PDB entry 7QOI | electron microscopy, 3.62 A resolution | chains AB and EE of the 140 polymer chains in the assembly

== Chain AB (and EE) ==
Protein: Major capsid protein gp32
Organism: Bacteroides phage crAss001
Notes: chain EE of this document is another copy of the same molecule, construct and numbering; everything in this record applies to it too
UniProt: A0A385DVU6 (A0A385DVU6_9CAUD); numbering as in UniProt (aligned over 1-504)
Amino-acid sequence (504 residues; numbered 1 to 504; the number before each row is that of its first residue):
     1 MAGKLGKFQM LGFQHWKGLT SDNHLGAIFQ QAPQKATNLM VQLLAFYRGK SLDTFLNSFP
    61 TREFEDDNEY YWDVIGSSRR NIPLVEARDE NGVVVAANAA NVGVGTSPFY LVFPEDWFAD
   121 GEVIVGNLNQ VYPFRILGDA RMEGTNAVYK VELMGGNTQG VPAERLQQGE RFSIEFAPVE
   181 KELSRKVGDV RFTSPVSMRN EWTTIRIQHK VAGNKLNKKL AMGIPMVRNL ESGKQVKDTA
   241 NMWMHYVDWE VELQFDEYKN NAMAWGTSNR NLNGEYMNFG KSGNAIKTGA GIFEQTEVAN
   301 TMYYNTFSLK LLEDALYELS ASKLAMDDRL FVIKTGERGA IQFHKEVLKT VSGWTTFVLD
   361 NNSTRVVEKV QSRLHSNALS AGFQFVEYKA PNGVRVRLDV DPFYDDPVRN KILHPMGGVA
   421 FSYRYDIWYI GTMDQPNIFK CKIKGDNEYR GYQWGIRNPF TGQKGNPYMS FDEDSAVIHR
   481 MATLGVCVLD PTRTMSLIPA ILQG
Disordered / not traced: 1
Ion coordination: Mg2+: Thr296, Ala299, Pro491, Thr494

== Interface between chain AB and chain EE ==
Residue-residue contacts (66):
  Glu65(AB) - Lys219(EE)
  Asp66(AB) - Lys219(EE)
  Gly76(AB) - Phe13(EE)
  Arg80(AB) - His15(EE)  hydrogen bond
  Glu115(AB) - His15(EE)  salt bridge
  Asp116(AB) - Lys17(EE)  salt bridge
  Trp117(AB) - His15(EE)
  Trp117(AB) - Trp16(EE)
  Trp117(AB) - Lys17(EE)
  Phe118(AB) - Lys17(EE)  hydrogen bond (backbone-side chain)
  Asp139(AB) - Lys17(EE)  salt bridge
  Asp189(AB) - Lys17(EE)  salt bridge
  Asp189(AB) - Gly18(EE)
  Val190(AB) - Lys17(EE)
  Val190(AB) - Gly18(EE)  hydrogen bond (backbone-backbone)
  Arg191(AB) - Trp16(EE)
  Arg191(AB) - Lys17(EE)
  Phe192(AB) - His15(EE)
  Phe192(AB) - Trp16(EE)  hydrogen bond (backbone-backbone)
  Phe192(AB) - Gly18(EE)
  Thr193(AB) - Gln14(EE)
  Ser194(AB) - Phe13(EE)
  Ser194(AB) - Gln14(EE)  hydrogen bond (side chain-backbone)
  Val196(AB) - Gln9(EE)
  Val196(AB) - Leu11(EE)
  Val196(AB) - Gly12(EE)
  Val196(AB) - Phe13(EE)  hydrophobic
  Ser197(AB) - Gln9(EE)
  Ser197(AB) - Leu11(EE)
  Met198(AB) - Leu5(EE)  hydrophobic
  Met198(AB) - Gly6(EE)
  Arg199(AB) - Phe8(EE)
  Glu201(AB) - Phe8(EE)
  Arg206(AB) - Asp472(EE)
  Arg270(AB) - Phe8(EE)
  Asn271(AB) - Phe8(EE)
  Leu272(AB) - Lys4(EE)
  Leu272(AB) - Lys7(EE)
  Asp446(AB) - Lys464(EE)
  Tyr449(AB) - Ile456(EE)  hydrophobic
  Tyr449(AB) - Arg457(EE)  hydrogen bond
  Tyr449(AB) - Lys464(EE)
  Arg450(AB) - Gly465(EE)
  Arg450(AB) - Asn466(EE)
  Gly451(AB) - Asn466(EE)
  Gly451(AB) - Met469(EE)
  Tyr452(AB) - Asn466(EE)  hydrogen bond (backbone-backbone)
  Tyr452(AB) - Pro467(EE)
  Tyr452(AB) - Tyr468(EE)
  Tyr452(AB) - Met469(EE)  hydrogen bond (backbone-backbone)
  Gln453(AB) - Met469(EE)
  Gln453(AB) - Asp472(EE)  hydrogen bond
  Trp454(AB) - Pro467(EE)  hydrogen bond (side chain-backbone)
  Trp454(AB) - Tyr468(EE)  hydrophobic
  Gln463(AB) - Tyr468(EE)  hydrogen bond
  Asn466(AB) - Tyr468(EE)
  Pro467(AB) - Tyr468(EE)
  Tyr468(AB) - Tyr468(EE)
  Ser470(AB) - Tyr468(EE)
  Ser470(AB) - Met469(EE)  hydrogen bond (side chain-backbone)
  His479(AB) - Ile456(EE)
  His479(AB) - Met469(EE)
  His479(AB) - Asp472(EE)  salt bridge
  Asp490(AB) - Leu5(EE)
  Pro491(AB) - Leu5(EE)  hydrophobic
  Thr492(AB) - Leu5(EE)
Interface residues without a listed pair, chain AB (49 interface residues in all): Val74, Ile75, Ala119, Pro195, Ser268, Ala290, Gln295, Val298, Met481
Interface residues without a listed pair, chain EE (30 interface residues in all): Met10, Ile28, Ser470, Phe471, Glu473, Asp474

== In short ==
The interface between chain AB and chain EE involves 49 residues on one side and 30 on the other; the contacts
include 12 hydrogen bonds and 5 salt bridges. Among the polar pairs are Glu115(AB)-His15(EE),
Asp116(AB)-Lys17(EE) and Asp139(AB)-Lys17(EE).
Both chains are Major capsid protein gp32 (Bacteroides phage crAss001). Entry 7QOI (Unique vertex of the
phicrAss001 virion) was determined by electron microscopy together with 7QOG, 7QOH, 7QOJ, 7QOK and 7QOL from
the same study.
